2UXK - chains L and M of the 3 polymer chains in the assembly; structure by X-ray diffraction, 2.31 A resolution.

[Chain L]
Name: Reaction center protein L chain
Organism: Rhodobacter sphaeroides
Reference sequence: P0C0Y8 (RCEL_RHOSH); numbering as in UniProt (aligned over 1-281)
Chain sequence (281 residues; numbered 1 to 281; the number before each row is that of its first residue):
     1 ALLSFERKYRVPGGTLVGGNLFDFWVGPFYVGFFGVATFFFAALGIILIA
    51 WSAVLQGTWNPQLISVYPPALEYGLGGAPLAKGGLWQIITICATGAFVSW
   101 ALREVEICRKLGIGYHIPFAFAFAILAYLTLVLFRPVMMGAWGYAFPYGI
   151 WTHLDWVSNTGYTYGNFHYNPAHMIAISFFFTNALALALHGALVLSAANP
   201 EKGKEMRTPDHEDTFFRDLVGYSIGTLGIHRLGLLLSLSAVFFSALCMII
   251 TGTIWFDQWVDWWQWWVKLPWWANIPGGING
Bound ions: bacteriochlorophyll a Mg site 1 near His-153 (its only coordinating residue here); bacteriochlorophyll a Mg site 2 near His-173 (its only coordinating residue here); Fe ion: His-190, His-230 (shared with His-219(M), Glu-234(M), His-266(M) of chain M)
Ligand contacts:
  - bacteriochlorophyll a (BCL), molecule 1: Ile-46, Ile-49, Phe-97, Tyr-128, Leu-131, Phe-146, Ile-150, Trp-151, His-153, Leu-154, Trp-156, Val-157
  - bacteriochlorophyll a (BCL), molecule 2: Phe-97, Phe-121, Ala-124, Ile-125, Ala-127, Tyr-128, Leu-131, Trp-156, Val-157, Ser-158, Thr-160, Gly-161, Tyr-162, Asn-166, Phe-167, His-168, His-173, Ala-176, Ile-177, Phe-180, Phe-181, Val-241, Ser-244, Ala-245, Cys-247, Met-248
  - bacteriochlorophyll a (BCL), molecule 3: Val-157, Tyr-162, His-168, Phe-181
  - bacteriochlorophyll a (BCL), molecule 4: His-168, Met-174, Ile-177, Ser-178, Phe-181, Thr-182, Leu-185
  - bacteriopheophytin a (BPH), molecule 1: Thr-38, Phe-41, Ala-42, Gly-45, Ile-49, Ile-89, Cys-92, Ala-93, Ala-96, Phe-97, Trp-100, Glu-104, Ile-117, Ala-120, Phe-121, Phe-123, Ala-124, Tyr-128, Phe-146, Tyr-148, Gly-149, Ile-150, His-153, Phe-180, Ser-237, Leu-238, Val-241
  - bacteriopheophytin a (BPH), molecule 2: Phe-181, Ala-184, Leu-185, Ala-188, Leu-189, Phe-216, Leu-219, Val-220
  - heptane-1,2,3-triol (HTO): Trp-86, Gln-87, Thr-90, Ile-91, Thr-94, Leu-133, Trp-142
  - ubiquinone-10 (U10): Phe-29, Tyr-30, Val-31, Gly-35, Thr-38, Trp-100, Arg-103
  - ubiquinone-2 (UQ2): Thr-182, Leu-185, Ala-186, Leu-189, His-190, Leu-193, Val-194, Glu-212, Asp-213, Phe-216, Tyr-222, Ser-223, Ile-224, Gly-225, Thr-226, Ile-229, Leu-232, Leu-236

[Chain M]
Name: Reaction center protein M chain
Organism: Rhodobacter sphaeroides
Reference sequence: P0C0Y9 (RCEM_RHOSH); residue numbers follow UniProt; this construct covers 1-307
Chain sequence (307 residues; row label = number of the first residue in the row):
     1 AEYQNIFSQVQVRGPADLGMTEDVNLANRSGVGPFSTLLGWFGNAQLGPI
    51 YLGSLGVLSLFSGLMWFFTIGIWFWYQAGWNPAVFLRDLFFFSLEPPAPE
   101 YGLSFAAPLKEGGLWLIASFFMFVAVWSWWGRTYLRAQALGMGKHTAWAF
   151 LSAIWLWMVLGFIRPILMGSWSEAVPYGIFSHLDWTNNFSLVHGNLFYNP
   201 FHGLSIAFLYGSALLFAMHGATILAVSRFGGERELEQIADRGTAAERAAL
   251 FWRWTMGFNATMEGIHRWAIWMAVLVTLTGGIGILLSGTVVDNWYVWGQN
   301 HGMAPLN
Unresolved in the structure: 304-307
Bound ions: bacteriochlorophyll a Mg site 1 near His-182 (its only coordinating residue here); bacteriochlorophyll a Mg site 2 near His-202 (its only coordinating residue here); Fe ion: His-219, Glu-234, His-266 (shared with His-190(L), His-230(L) of chain L)
Ligand contacts:
  - bacteriochlorophyll a (BCL), molecule 1: Trp-66, Phe-67, Leu-89, Phe-90, Met-122, Trp-157, Leu-160, Val-175, Ile-179, His-182, Leu-183, Trp-185, Thr-186
  - bacteriochlorophyll a (BCL), molecule 2: Trp-66, Met-122, Val-126, Phe-150, Ala-153, Ile-154, Leu-156, Trp-157, Leu-160, Trp-185, Thr-186, Asn-187, Phe-189, Ser-190, Asn-195, Leu-196, Phe-197, His-202, Ser-205, Ile-206, Leu-209, Tyr-210, Val-276, Thr-277, Gly-280, Gly-281, Gly-283, Ile-284
  - bacteriochlorophyll a (BCL), molecule 3: Thr-186, Phe-197, Leu-209, Tyr-210
  - bacteriochlorophyll a (BCL), molecule 4: Phe-197, Gly-203, Ile-206, Ala-207, Tyr-210, Gly-211, Leu-214
  - bacteriopheophytin a (BPH), molecule 1: Ser-59, Leu-60, Gly-63, Leu-64, Trp-66, Phe-67, Ala-125, Val-126, Trp-129, Thr-133, Thr-146, Ala-149, Phe-150, Ala-153, Ala-273, Val-274, Thr-277
  - bacteriopheophytin a (BPH), molecule 2: Tyr-210, Ala-213, Leu-214, Ala-217, Met-218, Trp-252, Thr-255, Met-256
  - spheroidene (SPO): Trp-66, Phe-67, Phe-68, Ile-70, Gly-71, Ile-72, Phe-74, Trp-75, Phe-85, Leu-89, Phe-105, Trp-115, Leu-116, Ser-119, Phe-120, Met-122, Phe-123, Trp-157, Met-158, Leu-160, Gly-161, Phe-162, Trp-171, Val-175, Tyr-177, Gly-178, Ile-179, His-182
  - ubiquinone-10 (U10): Leu-214, Leu-215, Met-218, His-219, Thr-222, Ile-223, Ala-245, Ala-248, Ala-249, Trp-252, Met-256, Phe-258, Asn-259, Ala-260, Thr-261, Met-262, Ile-265, Trp-268, Met-272

[How chain L and chain M interact]
Residue-residue contacts (212; chain L residue first):
  Leu-3(L) with Arg-253(M); Asn-259(M)
  Phe-5(L) with Arg-241(M); Glu-246(M)
  Glu-6(L) with Leu-250(M); Arg-253(M); Trp-254(M), hydrogen bond
  Lys-8(L) with Glu-246(M), salt bridge
  Tyr-9(L) with Thr-243(M), hydrogen bond; Glu-246(M), hydrogen bond; Arg-247(M); Leu-250(M), hydrophobic; Trp-254(M)
  Arg-10(L) with Trp-254(M)
  Trp-25(L) with Trp-254(M)
  Pro-28(L) with Arg-253(M); Trp-254(M); Gly-257(M)
  Phe-29(L) with Trp-254(M); Met-256(M); Gly-257(M)
  Tyr-30(L) with Trp-254(M), hydrogen bond (backbone-backbone)
  Trp-100(L) with Thr-255(M)
  Arg-103(L) with Trp-254(M), hydrogen bond (side chain-backbone); Thr-255(M), hydrogen bond (side chain-backbone)
  Glu-104(L) with Phe-251(M); Thr-255(M)
  Ile-107(L) with Phe-251(M), hydrophobic; Trp-254(M), hydrophobic; Thr-255(M)
  Cys-108(L) with Phe-251(M), hydrophobic
  Lys-110(L) with Trp-254(M)
  Leu-111(L) with Arg-247(M), hydrogen bond (backbone-side chain); Leu-250(M); Phe-251(M); Trp-254(M), hydrophobic
  Gly-112(L) with Arg-228(M), hydrogen bond (backbone-side chain); Phe-229(M)
  Ile-113(L) with Ala-225(M); Val-226(M), hydrophobic; Arg-228(M); Arg-247(M); Phe-251(M), hydrophobic
  Gly-114(L) with Ala-225(M), hydrogen bond (backbone-backbone); Arg-228(M)
  His-116(L) with Gln-4(M), hydrogen bond (side chain-backbone); Ala-221(M); Leu-224(M); Ala-225(M)
  Ile-117(L) with Ala-221(M); Thr-222(M); Phe-251(M), hydrophobic; Trp-252(M), hydrophobic
  Trp-151(L) with Phe-197(M)
  Leu-154(L) with Phe-197(M)
  Ser-158(L) with Asn-195(M); Phe-197(M)
  Tyr-162(L) with Asn-187(M), hydrogen bond; Leu-191(M)
  Asn-166(L) with Leu-183(M); Asn-187(M)
  His-168(L) with Leu-183(M), hydrogen bond (side chain-backbone); Thr-186(M)
  Tyr-169(L) with Phe-180(M); Asp-184(M), hydrogen bond
  Met-174(L) with Phe-180(M), hydrophobic; Leu-183(M), hydrophobic
  Phe-180(L) with Leu-209(M); Ala-213(M), hydrophobic
  Asn-183(L) with Ser-212(M); Ala-213(M), hydrogen bond (side chain-backbone); Phe-216(M)
  Ala-184(L) with Ala-273(M)
  Ala-186(L) with Phe-216(M)
  Leu-187(L) with Ser-212(M); Phe-216(M); Ala-269(M), hydrophobic
  Ala-188(L) with Ala-273(M)
  His-190(L) with His-219(M), hydrogen bond; Glu-234(M), salt bridge; His-266(M), hydrogen bond
  Gly-191(L) with His-266(M)
  Ala-192(L) with His-145(M); Thr-146(M); Ile-270(M), hydrophobic
  Val-194(L) with Glu-234(M); Leu-235(M); His-266(M)
  Leu-195(L) with His-145(M); Glu-263(M); His-266(M); Arg-267(M); Ile-270(M), hydrophobic
  Ser-196(L) with Met-142(M); Gly-143(M), hydrogen bond (backbone-backbone); His-145(M)
  Ala-197(L) with Met-142(M), hydrophobic; Leu-235(M), hydrophobic
  Ala-198(L) with Leu-235(M)
  Asn-199(L) with Gly-143(M); His-145(M); Glu-263(M), hydrogen bond; Arg-267(M)
  Pro-200(L) with Gly-141(M); Gly-143(M)
  Glu-201(L) with Gln-138(M); Gly-141(M), hydrogen bond (backbone-backbone); Met-142(M); Gly-143(M); Lys-144(M), salt bridge
  Lys-204(L) with Gly-141(M)
  Met-206(L) with Leu-235(M)
  Arg-207(L) with Glu-22(M), salt bridge; Leu-140(M), hydrogen bond (side chain-backbone); Gly-141(M); Met-142(M); Leu-235(M)
  Thr-208(L) with Leu-235(M)
  Pro-209(L) with Leu-235(M)
  Asp-210(L) with Met-20(M)
  His-211(L) with Met-20(M); Glu-22(M), salt bridge; Met-142(M)
  Glu-212(L) with Leu-235(M)
  Thr-214(L) with Gly-19(M); Met-20(M), hydrogen bond (side chain-backbone); Arg-29(M); Leu-140(M)
  Phe-215(L) with Thr-133(M); Arg-136(M); Ala-137(M); Leu-140(M), hydrophobic; Met-142(M), hydrophobic; Thr-146(M)
  Arg-217(L) with Asp-17(M); Asn-44(M); Gln-46(M); Gly-48(M); Pro-49(M); Ile-50(M)
  Asp-218(L) with Val-24(M); Arg-29(M), salt bridge; Ile-50(M); Tyr-51(M), hydrogen bond (backbone-backbone); Arg-132(M), hydrogen bond (backbone-side chain); Arg-136(M)
  Leu-219(L) with Trp-129(M); Arg-132(M), hydrogen bond (backbone-side chain); Thr-133(M)
  Val-220(L) with Ile-50(M)
  Gly-221(L) with Leu-47(M); Gly-48(M), hydrogen bond (backbone-backbone); Pro-49(M); Ile-50(M)
  Tyr-222(L) with Leu-39(M), hydrophobic; Gly-43(M); Asn-44(M), hydrogen bond (side chain-backbone); Gln-46(M)
  Ser-223(L) with Asn-44(M), hydrogen bond (backbone-side chain)
  Ile-224(L) with Gly-43(M); Asn-44(M), hydrogen bond (backbone-backbone)
  Gly-225(L) with Asn-44(M)
  Thr-226(L) with Glu-232(M)
  Leu-227(L) with Asn-5(M); Leu-224(M), hydrophobic; Glu-232(M)
  Gly-228(L) with Phe-42(M)
  Ile-229(L) with Phe-216(M)
  His-230(L) with His-219(M), hydrogen bond; Gly-220(M); Ile-223(M); Glu-234(M), salt bridge; His-266(M)
  Arg-231(L) with Tyr-3(M); Asn-5(M), hydrogen bond (side chain-backbone); Ile-6(M), hydrogen bond (side chain-backbone); Phe-7(M); Ser-8(M), hydrogen bond; Trp-41(M); Phe-42(M), hydrogen bond (side chain-backbone); Leu-224(M)
  Leu-232(L) with Phe-42(M)
  Gly-233(L) with Phe-216(M)
  Leu-234(L) with Ala-217(M); Leu-224(M), hydrophobic
  Ser-237(L) with Ala-213(M); Ala-217(M)
  Trp-263(L) with Phe-90(M), hydrophobic; Phe-180(M), hydrophobic
  Trp-266(L) with Leu-86(M), hydrogen bond (side chain-backbone); Arg-87(M), hydrogen bond (side chain-backbone)
  Val-267(L) with Arg-87(M); Phe-91(M), hydrophobic
  Trp-272(L) with Ala-83(M); Leu-86(M), hydrophobic; Arg-87(M), hydrogen bond (backbone-side chain)
  Ile-275(L) with Asn-81(M); Ala-83(M), hydrophobic; Val-84(M), hydrophobic; Arg-87(M), hydrogen bond (backbone-side chain)
  Pro-276(L) with Val-84(M)
  Gly-277(L) with Arg-87(M), hydrogen bond (backbone-side chain)
  Gly-278(L) with Gln-77(M); Val-84(M); Asp-88(M)
  Ile-279(L) with Asp-88(M), hydrogen bond (backbone-side chain); Phe-91(M); Phe-92(M), hydrophobic
  Asn-280(L) with Arg-87(M); Asp-88(M), hydrogen bond (backbone-side chain); Phe-91(M)
  Gly-281(L) with Arg-87(M)
Also at the interface, not in a pair above, chain L (96 interface residues in all): Ala-120, Asp-155, Val-157, Phe-181, Leu-189, Leu-193, Asp-213, Leu-235, Ala-273
Also at the interface, not in a pair above, chain M (100 interface residues in all): Ala-78, Ala-149, Tyr-198, Leu-215, Met-218, Ile-238, Ala-239, Ala-249, Met-272

[Summary]
96 residues of chain L face 100 of chain M across their interface, with 40 hydrogen bonds and 7 salt bridges.
Polar contacts include Lys-8(L)/Glu-246(M), His-190(L)/Glu-234(M) and Glu-201(L)/Lys-144(M).
Bacteriochlorophyll a, bacteriopheophytin a and ubiquinone-10 are bound between chain L and chain M.
Here chain L is Reaction center protein L chain and chain M is Reaction center protein M chain, both from
Rhodobacter sphaeroides. Entry 2UXK (X-ray high resolution structure of the photosynthetic reaction center
from Rb. sphaeroides at pH 10 in ...) was determined by X-ray diffraction (same publication as 2J8C, 2J8D,
2UWS, 2UWT, 2UWU, 2UWV and 7 further entries).
